Entry 7TUF (X-ray diffraction, 2.80 A resolution); this record covers chains D and A of the 6 polymer chains in the assembly.

[Chain D]
Name: Tapasin
From: Homo sapiens
Reference sequence: O15533 (TPSN_HUMAN); residues 1-381 here correspond to UniProt positions 21-401 (UniProt number = residue number + 20)
Chain sequence (416 residues; numbered 1 to 416; the number before each row is that of its first residue):
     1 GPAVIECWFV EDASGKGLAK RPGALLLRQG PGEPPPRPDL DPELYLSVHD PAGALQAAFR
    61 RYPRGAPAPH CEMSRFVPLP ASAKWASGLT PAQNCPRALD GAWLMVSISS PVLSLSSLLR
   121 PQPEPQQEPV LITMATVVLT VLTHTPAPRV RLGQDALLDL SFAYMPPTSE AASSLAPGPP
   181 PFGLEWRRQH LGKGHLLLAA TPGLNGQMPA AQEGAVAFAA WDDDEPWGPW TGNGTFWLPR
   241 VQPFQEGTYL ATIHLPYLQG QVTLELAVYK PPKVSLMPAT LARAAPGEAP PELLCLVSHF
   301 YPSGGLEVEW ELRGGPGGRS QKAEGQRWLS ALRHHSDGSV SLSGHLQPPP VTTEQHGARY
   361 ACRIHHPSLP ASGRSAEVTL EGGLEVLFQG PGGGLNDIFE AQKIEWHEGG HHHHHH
Unresolved in the structure: 28-33, 77-101, 123-129, 203-207, 315-316, 389-416
Cystine bridges: C7-C71, C295-C362
Covalent attachments: N-acetylglucosamine (NAG) linked to N233
Construct notes: expression tag (382-416)
Curated features (UniProtKB/Swiss-Prot):
  - glycosylation: N233 (N-linked (GlcNAc...) asparagine)

[Chain A]
Name: PaSta1 Fab heavy chain
From: Mus musculus
Notes: fragment: Variable and Constant CH1; antibody fragment or engineered binder
Chain sequence (233 residues; numbered 1 to 233; the number before each row is that of its first residue):
     1 DVQLQESGPG LVIPSQSLSL TCTVTGYSIT TDYAWNWIRQ FPGNRLEWMG YISSSGVTVY
    61 NPSLKSRISI TRDTSKNQFF LQLISVTTED TATYYCARRG YYRYDSIDYW GQGTTLTVSS
   121 AKTTPPSVYP LAPGSAAQTN SMVTLGCLVK GYFPEPVTVT WNSGSLSSGV HTFPAVLQSD
   181 LYTLSSSVTV PSSTWPSETV TCNVAHPASS TKVDKKIVPR DCGCKGSHHH HHH
Unresolved in the structure: 222-233
Cystine bridges: C22-C96, C147-C202

[How chain D and chain A interact]
Contacting residue pairs (12; chain D residue first):
  L157(D) with I84(A), hydrophobic
  V216(D) with S69(A); Q82(A)
  F218(D) with S66(A); R67(A); I68(A); S69(A); I84(A), hydrophobic
  A220(D) with K65(A); S66(A)
  W237(D) with Q82(A); I84(A)
Interface residues without a listed pair, chain D (7 interface residues in all): A219, T235
Interface residues without a listed pair, chain A (9 interface residues in all): S17, S85

[In short]
7 residues of chain D and 9 residues of chain A are in contact. Covalently linked N-acetylglucosamine: at
N233(D).
Chain D is Tapasin (Homo sapiens) and chain A is PaSta1 Fab heavy chain (Mus musculus); the structure, Crystal
structure of Tapasin in complex with PaSta1-Fab, was determined by X-ray diffraction (same publication as
7TUC, 7TUD and 7TUE).
